4A3D - chains B and T of the 15 polymer chains in the assembly; structure by X-ray diffraction, 3.40 A resolution.

# Chain B
Molecule: DNA-directed RNA polymerase II subunit RPB2
Organism: Saccharomyces cerevisiae
Notes: EC 2.7.7.6
Reference sequence: P08518 (RPB2_YEAST); numbering as in UniProt (aligned over 1-1224)
Amino-acid sequence (1224 residues; numbered 1 to 1224; the number before each row is that of its first residue):
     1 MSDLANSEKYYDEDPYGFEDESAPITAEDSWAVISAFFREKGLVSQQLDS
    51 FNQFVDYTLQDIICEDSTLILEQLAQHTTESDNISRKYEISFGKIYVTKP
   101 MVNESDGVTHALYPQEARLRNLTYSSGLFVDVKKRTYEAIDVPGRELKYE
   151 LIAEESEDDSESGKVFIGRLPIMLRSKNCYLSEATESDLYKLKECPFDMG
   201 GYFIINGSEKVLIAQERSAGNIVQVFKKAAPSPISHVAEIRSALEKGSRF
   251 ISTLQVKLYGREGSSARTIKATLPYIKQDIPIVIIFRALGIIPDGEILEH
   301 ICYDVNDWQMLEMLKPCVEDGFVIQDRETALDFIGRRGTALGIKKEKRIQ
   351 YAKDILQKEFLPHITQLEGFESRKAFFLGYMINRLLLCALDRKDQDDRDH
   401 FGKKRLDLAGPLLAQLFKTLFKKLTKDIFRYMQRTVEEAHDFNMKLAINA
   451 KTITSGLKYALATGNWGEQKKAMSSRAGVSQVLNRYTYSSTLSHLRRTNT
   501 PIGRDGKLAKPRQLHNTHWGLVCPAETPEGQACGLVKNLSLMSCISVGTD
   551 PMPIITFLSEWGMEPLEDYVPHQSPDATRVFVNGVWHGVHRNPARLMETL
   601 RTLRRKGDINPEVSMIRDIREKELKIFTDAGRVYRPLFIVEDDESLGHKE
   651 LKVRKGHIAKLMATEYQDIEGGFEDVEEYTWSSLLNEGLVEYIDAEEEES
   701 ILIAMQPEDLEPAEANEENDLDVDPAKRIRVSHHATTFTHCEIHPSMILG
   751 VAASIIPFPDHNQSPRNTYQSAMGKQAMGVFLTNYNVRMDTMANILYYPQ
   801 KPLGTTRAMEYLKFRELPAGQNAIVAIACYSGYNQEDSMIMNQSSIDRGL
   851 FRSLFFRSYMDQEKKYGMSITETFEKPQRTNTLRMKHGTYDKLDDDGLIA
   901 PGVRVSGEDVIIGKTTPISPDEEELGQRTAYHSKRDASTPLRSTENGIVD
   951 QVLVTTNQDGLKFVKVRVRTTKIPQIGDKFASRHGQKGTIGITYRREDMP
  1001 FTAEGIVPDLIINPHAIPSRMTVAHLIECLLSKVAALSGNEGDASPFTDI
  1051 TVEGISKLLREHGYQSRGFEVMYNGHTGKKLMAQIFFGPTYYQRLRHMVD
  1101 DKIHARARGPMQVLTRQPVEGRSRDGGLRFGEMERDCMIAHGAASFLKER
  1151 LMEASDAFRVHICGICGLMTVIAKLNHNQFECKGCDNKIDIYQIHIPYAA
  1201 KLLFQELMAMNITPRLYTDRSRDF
Unresolved in the structure: 1-19, 71-89, 135-163, 438-445, 503-508, 669-677, 716-721, 920-932
Metal / ion sites: Zn2+: Cys1163, Cys1166, Cys1182, Cys1185

# Chain T
Molecule: 26-nt DNA strand
Sequence (26 nucleotides; row label = number of the first residue in the row):
     4 AGCTCAAGTACTTTTTCCUGGTCATT
Unresolved in the structure: 4-6, 27-29
Modified positions: BRU (5-bromo-2'-deoxyuridine-5'-monophosphate) at position 22

# How chain B and chain T interact
Pairs across the interface - 13 pairs, chain B then chain T:
  Lys210(B) - DC26(T)  salt bridge to the phosphate
  Ala462(B) - DC26(T)  phosphate contact
  Thr791(B) - DT25(T)  hydrogen bond to the phosphate
  Met792(B) - DG24(T)  phosphate contact
  Arg857(B) - DG24(T)  salt bridge to the phosphate
  Arg942(B) - DG23(T)  sugar contact
  Arg942(B) - DG24(T)  salt bridge to the phosphate
  Gly1121(B) - BRU_22(T)  phosphate contact
  Arg1122(B) - BRU_22(T)  hydrogen bond to the phosphate
  Arg1122(B) - DG23(T)  salt bridge to the phosphate
  Ser1123(B) - DG23(T)  hydrogen bond to the phosphate
  Arg1129(B) - DC21(T)  phosphate contact
  Met1133(B) - DT19(T)  phosphate contact
Also at the interface, not in a pair above, chain B (14 interface residues in all): Pro233, Val482, Leu1128
Also at the interface, not in a pair above, chain T (8 interface residues in all): DG11

# In short
14 residues of chain B face 8 of chain T across their interface, with 3 hydrogen bonds and 4 salt bridges.
Among the polar pairs are Thr791(B)-DT25(T), Arg1122(B)-BRU_22(T) and Ser1123(B)-DG23(T). The Zn2+ site is
built by Cys1163(B), Cys1166(B), Cys1182(B) and Cys1185(B).
Here chain B is DNA-directed RNA polymerase II subunit RPB2 (Saccharomyces cerevisiae) and chain T is a 26-nt
DNA strand. Entry 4A3D (RNA Polymerase II initial transcribing complex with a 6nt DNA-RNA hybrid) was
determined by X-ray diffraction (same publication as 4A3B, 4A3C, 4A3E, 4A3F, 4A3G, 4A3I and 4 further
entries).
